Entry 8T1I (electron microscopy, 4.68 A resolution (low resolution: residue-level contacts below are approximate; hydrogen-bond / salt-bridge calls are withheld)); this record covers chains L and Q of the 27 polymer chains in the assembly.

[Chain L]
Molecule: Mediator of RNA polymerase II transcription subunit 17
From: Mus musculus
UniProtKB: Q8VCD5 (MED17_MOUSE); residues 1-649 here = UniProt positions 1-649
Amino-acid sequence (649 residues; each row starts with the number of its first residue):
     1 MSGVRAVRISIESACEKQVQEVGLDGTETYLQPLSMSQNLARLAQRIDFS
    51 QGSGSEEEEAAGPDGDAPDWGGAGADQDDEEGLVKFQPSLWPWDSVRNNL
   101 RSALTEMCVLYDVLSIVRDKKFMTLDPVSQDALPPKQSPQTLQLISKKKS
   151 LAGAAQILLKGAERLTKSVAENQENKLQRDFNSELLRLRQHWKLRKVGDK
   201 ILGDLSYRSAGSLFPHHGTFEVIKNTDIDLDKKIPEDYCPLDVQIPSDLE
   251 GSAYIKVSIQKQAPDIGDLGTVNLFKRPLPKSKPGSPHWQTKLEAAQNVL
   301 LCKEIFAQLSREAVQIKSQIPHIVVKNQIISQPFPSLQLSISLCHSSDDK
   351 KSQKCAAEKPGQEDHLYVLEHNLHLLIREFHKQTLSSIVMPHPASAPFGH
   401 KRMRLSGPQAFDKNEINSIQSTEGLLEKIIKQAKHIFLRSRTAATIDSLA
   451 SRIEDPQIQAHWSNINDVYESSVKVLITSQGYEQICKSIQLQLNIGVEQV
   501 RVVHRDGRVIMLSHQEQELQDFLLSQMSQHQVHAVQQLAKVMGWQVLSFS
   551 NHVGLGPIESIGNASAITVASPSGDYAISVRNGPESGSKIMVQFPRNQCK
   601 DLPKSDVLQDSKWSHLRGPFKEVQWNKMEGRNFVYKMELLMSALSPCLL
Unresolved in the structure: 53-93, 119, 126-137, 227-228, 238-247, 275-285, 348-363, 385-388, 540-543, 646-649

[Chain Q]
Molecule: Mediator of RNA polymerase II transcription subunit 22
From: Mus musculus
UniProtKB: Q62276 (MED22_MOUSE); numbering as in UniProt (aligned over 1-200)
Amino-acid sequence (200 residues; row label = number of the first residue in the row):
     1 MAQQRALPQSKETLLQSYNKRLKDDIKSIMDNFTEIIKTAKIEDETQVSR
    51 ATQGEQDNYEMHVRAANIVRAGESLMKLVSDLKQFLILNDFPSVNEAIDQ
   101 RNQQLRALQEECDRKLITLRDEVSIDLYELEEEYYSSSSSLCEANDLPLC
   151 EAYWRLDLDADSADGLSAPLLASPETGAGPLQSAAPVHSHGGGPGPTEHT
Unresolved in the structure: 1-8, 140-200

[How chain L and chain Q interact]
Contacting residue pairs - 29 pairs, chain L then chain Q:
  Lys-120(L) / Glu-45(Q)
  Ser-138(L) / Lys-41(Q)
  Ser-138(L) / Gly-54(Q)
  Pro-139(L) / Lys-41(Q)
  Pro-139(L) / Ile-42(Q)
  Lys-147(L) / Asn-58(Q)
  Leu-158(L) / Ala-66(Q)
  Phe-181(L) / Gln-84(Q)
  Asn-182(L) / Gln-84(Q)
  Ser-183(L) / Gln-84(Q)
  Leu-186(L) / Leu-88(Q)
  Gln-190(L) / Arg-101(Q)
  His-191(L) / Arg-101(Q)
  Trp-192(L) / Arg-101(Q)
  Val-197(L) / Phe-85(Q)
  Leu-449(L) / Tyr-134(Q)
  Gln-457(L) / Tyr-135(Q)
  Gln-457(L) / Ser-136(Q)
  Gln-457(L) / Ser-137(Q)
  Gln-457(L) / Ser-138(Q)
  Gln-459(L) / Tyr-135(Q)
  Ala-460(L) / Glu-131(Q)
  Ala-460(L) / Tyr-135(Q)
  His-461(L) / Tyr-128(Q)
  His-461(L) / Glu-131(Q)
  His-461(L) / Glu-132(Q)
  Asn-464(L) / Arg-120(Q)
  Asn-464(L) / Ser-124(Q)
  Lys-474(L) / Tyr-128(Q)
Other interface residues (no listed pair), chain L (25 interface residues in all): Leu-151, Ala-154, Ile-453, Ile-458, Trp-462
Other interface residues (no listed pair), chain Q (27 interface residues in all): Glu-43, Asp-44, Thr-46, Gln-47, His-62, Asn-89, Ser-139

[Overview]
25 residues of chain L and 27 residues of chain Q are in contact.
Chain L is Mediator of RNA polymerase II transcription subunit 17 and chain Q is Mediator of RNA polymerase II
transcription subunit 22, both from Mus musculus; the structure, Atomic model of the mammalian Mediator
complex with MED26 subunit, was determined by electron microscopy, deposited together with 8T1L and 8T9D.
